9K1C - chains A and B of the 4 polymer chains in the assembly; structure by electron microscopy, 3.20 A resolution.

Chain A:
Name: Guanine nucleotide-binding protein G(i) subunit alpha-1
Source organism: Homo sapiens
Reference sequence: P63096 (GNAI1_HUMAN); residues 1-354 here = UniProt positions 1-354
Sequence (354 residues; numbered 1 to 354; the number before each row is that of its first residue):
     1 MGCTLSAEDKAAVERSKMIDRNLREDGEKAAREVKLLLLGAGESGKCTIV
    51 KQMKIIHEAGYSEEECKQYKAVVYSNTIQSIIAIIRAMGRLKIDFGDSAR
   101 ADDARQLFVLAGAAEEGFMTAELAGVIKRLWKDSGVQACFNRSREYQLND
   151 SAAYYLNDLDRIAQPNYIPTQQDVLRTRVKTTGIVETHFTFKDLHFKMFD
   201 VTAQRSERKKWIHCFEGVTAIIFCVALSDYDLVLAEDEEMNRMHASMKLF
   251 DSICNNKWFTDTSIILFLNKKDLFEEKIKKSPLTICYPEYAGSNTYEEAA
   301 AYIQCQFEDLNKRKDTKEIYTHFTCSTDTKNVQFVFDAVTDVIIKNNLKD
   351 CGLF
Unresolved in the structure: 1-3, 56-181, 235-240
Construct notes: engineered mutation Cys47 (Ser in P63096), Thr202 (Gly in P63096), Ala203 (Gly in P63096), Ala245 (Glu in P63096), Ser326 (Ala in P63096)
Curated features (UniProtKB/Swiss-Prot):
  - region: Lys35 to Lys46, Thr48 (G1 motif), Asp173 to Thr181 (G2 motif), Phe196 to Val201, Gln204, Arg205 (G3 motif), Ile265 to Asp272 (G4 motif), Thr324, Cys325, Thr327 to Thr329 (G5 motif)
  - binding site (GTP): Glu43 to Lys46, Thr48, Ser151, Leu175 to Thr181, Asp200, Val201, Gln204, Asn269 to Asp272
  - binding site (Mg(2+)): Thr181
  - modified residue: Arg178 (ADP-ribosylarginine), Gln204 (Deamidated glutamine), Cys351 (ADP-ribosylcysteine)
  - lipidation: Gly2 (N-myristoyl glycine), Cys3 (S-palmitoyl cysteine)
  - natural variant: Gly40 (G40C: In NEDHISB; G40R: In NEDHISB), Gly45 (G45D: In NEDHISB), Thr48 (T48I: In NEDHISB; T48K: In NEDHISB), Gln52 (Q52P: In NEDHISB), Ser75 (deletion: In NEDHISB; uncertain significance), Gln172 (deletion: In NEDHISB), Asp173 (D173V: In NEDHISB), Glu186 to Phe189 (deletion: In NEDHISB; uncertain significance), Cys224 (C224Y: In NEDHISB), Lys270 (K270N: In NEDHISB; K270R: In NEDHISB), Asp272 (D272G: In NEDHISB), Val332 (V332E: In NEDHISB; uncertain significance)
  - mutagenesis: Gly42 (G42R: Abolishes switch to an activated conformation and dissociation from beta and gamma subunits upon GTP binding. Abolishes interaction with RGS family members), Glu116 (E116L: Enhances interaction (inactive GDP-bound) with RGS14), Gln147 (Q147L: Enhances interaction (inactive GDP-bound) with RGS14)

Chain B:
Name: Guanine nucleotide-binding protein G(I)/G(S)/G(T) subunit beta-1
Source organism: Homo sapiens
Reference sequence: P62873 (GBB1_HUMAN); residue numbers follow UniProt; this construct covers 1-340
Sequence (340 residues; row label = number of the first residue in the row):
     1 MSELDQLRQEAEQLKNQIRDARKACADATLSQITNNIDPVGRIQMRTRRT
    51 LRGHLAKIYAMHWGTDSRLLVSASQDGKLIIWDSYTTNKVHAIPLRSSWV
   101 MTCAYAPSGNYVACGGLDNICSIYNLKTREGNVRVSRELAGHTGYLSCCR
   151 FLDDNQIVTSSGDTTCALWDIETGQQTTTFTGHTGDVMSLSLAPDTRLFV
   201 SGACDASAKLWDVREGMCRQTFTGHESDINAICFFPNGNAFATGSDDATC
   251 RLFDLRADQELMTYSHDNIICGITSVSFSKSGRLLLAGYDDFNCNVWDAL
   301 KADRAGVLAGHDNRVSCLGVTDDGMAVATGSWDSFLKIWN
Unresolved in the structure: 1-12
Disulfides: Cys121-Cys149
Curated features (UniProtKB/Swiss-Prot):
  - modified residue: Ser2 (N-acetylserine), His266 (Phosphohistidine)
  - natural variant: Leu30 (L30F: In MRD42; uncertain significance), Arg52 (R52G: In MRD42), Gly64 (G64V: In MRD42), Asp76 (D76E: In MRD42; D76G: In MRD42), Gly77 (G77S: In MRD42), Lys78 (K78R: In MRD42), Ile80 (I80N: In MRD42; I80T: In MRD42), His91 (H91R: In MRD42; uncertain significance), Ala92 (A92T: In MRD42), Pro94 (P94S: In MRD42), Leu95 (L95P: In MRD42), Arg96 (R96L: In MRD42), 5 further natural variant entries in UniProt

Chain A / chain B interface:
Pairs across the interface (37):
  Ala12(A) with Asn88(B)
  Arg15(A) with Val90(B), hydrogen bond (side chain-backbone); His91(B)
  Ser16(A) with Asn88(B); Lys89(B)
  Ile19(A) with Lys89(B); Val90(B); His91(B); Ala92(B), hydrophobic
  Leu23(A) with Gly53(B); Leu55(B); Lys78(B); Ile80(B), hydrophobic; Lys89(B)
  Asp26(A) with Lys78(B), salt bridge
  Thr182(A) with Asn119(B), hydrogen bond
  Gly183(A) with Asn119(B)
  Ile184(A) with Leu117(B), hydrophobic
  Phe199(A) with Trp99(B), hydrophobic
  Gln204(A) with Leu117(B), hydrogen bond (side chain-backbone); Asn119(B); Tyr145(B), hydrogen bond (side chain-backbone)
  Ser206(A) with Tyr145(B); Gly162(B); Asp186(B)
  Glu207(A) with Asp186(B), hydrogen bond (backbone-side chain)
  Lys210(A) with Tyr145(B); Met188(B); Cys204(B); Asp228(B), salt bridge; Asp246(B), salt bridge
  His213(A) with Lys57(B); Tyr59(B), hydrogen bond
  Cys214(A) with Tyr59(B), hydrogen bond; Trp99(B)
  Phe215(A) with Trp99(B), hydrophobic
  Glu216(A) with Lys57(B), salt bridge
Interface residues without a listed pair, chain A (24 interface residues in all): Asp20, Arg24, Gly27, Ala203, Trp211, Trp258
Interface residues without a listed pair, chain B (27 interface residues in all): Gln75, Thr143, Gly144, Asn230, Arg314, Trp332

In short:
The interface between chain A and chain B involves 24 residues on one side and 27 on the other, with 7
hydrogen bonds and 4 salt bridges. Among the polar pairs are Asp26(A)-Lys78(B), Lys210(A)-Asp228(B) and
Lys210(A)-Asp246(B).
Here chain A is Guanine nucleotide-binding protein G(i) subunit alpha-1 and chain B is Guanine
nucleotide-binding protein G(I)/G(S)/G(T) subunit beta-1, both from Homo sapiens. Entry 9K1C (Cryo-EM
structure of the DHA bound FFA1-Gi complex) was determined by electron microscopy (same publication as 9K1D).
